7TKU - chains C and F of the 8 polymer chains in the assembly; structure by electron microscopy, 4.00 A resolution.

Chain C:
Protein: Replication factor C subunit 3
From: Saccharomyces cerevisiae
UniProt: P38629 (RFC3_YEAST); residue numbers follow UniProt; this construct covers 1-340
Sequence (340 residues; each row starts with the number of its first residue):
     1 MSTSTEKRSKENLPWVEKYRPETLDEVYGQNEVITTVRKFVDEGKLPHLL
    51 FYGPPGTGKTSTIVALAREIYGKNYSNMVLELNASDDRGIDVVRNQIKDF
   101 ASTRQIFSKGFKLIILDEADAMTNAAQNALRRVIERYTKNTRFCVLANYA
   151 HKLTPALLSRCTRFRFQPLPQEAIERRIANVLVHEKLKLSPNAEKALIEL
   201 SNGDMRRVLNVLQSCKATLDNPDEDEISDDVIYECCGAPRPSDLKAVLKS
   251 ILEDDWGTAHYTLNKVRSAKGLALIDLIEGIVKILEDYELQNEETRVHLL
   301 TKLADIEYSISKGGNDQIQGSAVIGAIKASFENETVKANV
Disordered / not traced: 1-6, 336-340
UniProt features mapped onto this chain:
  - binding site (ATP): Val16 to Tyr19, Arg20, Tyr28, Gly53 to Ser61, Asn148, Arg206
  - modified residue: Ser2 (N-acetylserine)
Metal / ion sites: Mg2+: Thr60 (together with ATP-gamma-S)
Residues lining bound ligands:
  - ATP-gamma-S (AGS; phosphothiophosphoric acid-adenylate ester), molecule 1: Trp15, Val16, Glu17, Tyr19, Arg20, Pro21, Glu26, Val27, Tyr28, Pro55, Gly56, Thr57, Gly58, Lys59, Thr60, Ser61, Asn148, Leu169, Arg177, Met205, Arg206, Leu209
  - ATP-gamma-S (AGS), molecule 2: Arg131, Glu135, Ala156, Arg160

Chain F:
Protein: Proliferating cell nuclear antigen
From: Saccharomyces cerevisiae
UniProt: P15873 (PCNA_YEAST); residues 1-258 here = UniProt positions 1-258
Sequence (263 residues; each row starts with the number of its first residue; numbers below 1 keep their minus sign (Pro-4 is residue -4)):
    -4 PHMASMLEAKFEEASLFKRIIDGFKDCVQLVNFQCKEDGIIAQAVDDSRV
    46 LLVSLEIGVEAFQEYRCDHPVTLGMDLTSLSKILRCGNNTDTLTLIADNT
    96 PDSIILLFEDTKKDRIAEYSLKLMDIDADFLKIEELQYDSTLSLPSSEFS
   146 KIVRDLSQLSDSINIMITKETIKFVADGDIGSGSVIIKPFVDMEHPETSI
   196 KLEMDQPVDLTFGAKYLLDIIKGSSLSDRVGIRLSSEAPALFQFDLKSGF
   246 LQFFLAPKFNDEE
Disordered / not traced: -4 to 0, 258
Sequence notes: expression tag (-4 to 0)
UniProt features mapped onto this chain:
  - DNA-binding region: Arg61 to Arg80
  - cross-link (Glycyl lysine isopeptide (Lys-Gly)): Lys127 (interchain with G-Cter in SUMO), Lys164 (interchain with G-Cter in SUMO)

How chain C and chain F interact:
Pairs across the interface (24; chain C residue first):
  Asn77(C) with Asp124(F)
  Leu80(C) with Arg44(F)
  Gln96(C) with Asp42(F); Ser43(F)
  Asp99(C) with Val45(F); Lys210(F), salt bridge; Tyr211(F), hydrogen bond
  Phe100(C) with Ser43(F); Arg44(F)
  Ala101(C) with Phe254(F)
  Ser102(C) with Lys253(F); Phe254(F)
  Thr103(C) with Val45(F); Pro252(F); Phe254(F)
  Arg104(C) with Ala251(F); Pro252(F), hydrogen bond (backbone-backbone); Phe254(F)
  Ile106(C) with Val45(F); Pro234(F)
  Phe107(C) with Leu126(F), hydrophobic
  Lys109(C) with Glu232(F)
  Arg136(C) with Asp256(F), salt bridge
  Asn140(C) with Phe254(F)
Other interface residues (no listed pair), chain C (16 interface residues in all): Val79, Tyr137

Overview:
16 residues of chain C face 15 of chain F across their interface, with 2 hydrogen bonds and 2 salt bridges.
Polar pairs include Asp99(C)-Lys210(F), Arg136(C)-Asp256(F) and Asp99(C)-Tyr211(F). Bound to chain C:
ATP-gamma-S. From UniProt: 17 ATP-binding residues on chain C.
Chain C is Replication factor C subunit 3 and chain F is Proliferating cell nuclear antigen, both from
Saccharomyces cerevisiae; the structure, Structure of the yeast clamp loader (Replication Factor C RFC) bound
to the open sliding clamp ..., was determined by electron microscopy, deposited together with 7THJ, 7THV,
7TI8, 7TIB, 7TIC and 7TID.
